PDB entry 1JX2 | X-ray diffraction, 2.30 A resolution | chain A

# Chain A
Molecule: Myosin-2 heavy chain, Dynamin-A
Source organism: Dictyostelium discoideum
Notes: fragment: catalytic domain
UniProtKB: chimeric construct of P08799, Q94464: residues 14-776 from P08799 (MYS2_DICDI) positions 3-765 (UniProt number = residue number - 11); residues 786-1100 from Q94464 positions 2-316 (UniProt number = residue number - 784)
Sequence (1100 residues; row label = number of the first residue in the row):
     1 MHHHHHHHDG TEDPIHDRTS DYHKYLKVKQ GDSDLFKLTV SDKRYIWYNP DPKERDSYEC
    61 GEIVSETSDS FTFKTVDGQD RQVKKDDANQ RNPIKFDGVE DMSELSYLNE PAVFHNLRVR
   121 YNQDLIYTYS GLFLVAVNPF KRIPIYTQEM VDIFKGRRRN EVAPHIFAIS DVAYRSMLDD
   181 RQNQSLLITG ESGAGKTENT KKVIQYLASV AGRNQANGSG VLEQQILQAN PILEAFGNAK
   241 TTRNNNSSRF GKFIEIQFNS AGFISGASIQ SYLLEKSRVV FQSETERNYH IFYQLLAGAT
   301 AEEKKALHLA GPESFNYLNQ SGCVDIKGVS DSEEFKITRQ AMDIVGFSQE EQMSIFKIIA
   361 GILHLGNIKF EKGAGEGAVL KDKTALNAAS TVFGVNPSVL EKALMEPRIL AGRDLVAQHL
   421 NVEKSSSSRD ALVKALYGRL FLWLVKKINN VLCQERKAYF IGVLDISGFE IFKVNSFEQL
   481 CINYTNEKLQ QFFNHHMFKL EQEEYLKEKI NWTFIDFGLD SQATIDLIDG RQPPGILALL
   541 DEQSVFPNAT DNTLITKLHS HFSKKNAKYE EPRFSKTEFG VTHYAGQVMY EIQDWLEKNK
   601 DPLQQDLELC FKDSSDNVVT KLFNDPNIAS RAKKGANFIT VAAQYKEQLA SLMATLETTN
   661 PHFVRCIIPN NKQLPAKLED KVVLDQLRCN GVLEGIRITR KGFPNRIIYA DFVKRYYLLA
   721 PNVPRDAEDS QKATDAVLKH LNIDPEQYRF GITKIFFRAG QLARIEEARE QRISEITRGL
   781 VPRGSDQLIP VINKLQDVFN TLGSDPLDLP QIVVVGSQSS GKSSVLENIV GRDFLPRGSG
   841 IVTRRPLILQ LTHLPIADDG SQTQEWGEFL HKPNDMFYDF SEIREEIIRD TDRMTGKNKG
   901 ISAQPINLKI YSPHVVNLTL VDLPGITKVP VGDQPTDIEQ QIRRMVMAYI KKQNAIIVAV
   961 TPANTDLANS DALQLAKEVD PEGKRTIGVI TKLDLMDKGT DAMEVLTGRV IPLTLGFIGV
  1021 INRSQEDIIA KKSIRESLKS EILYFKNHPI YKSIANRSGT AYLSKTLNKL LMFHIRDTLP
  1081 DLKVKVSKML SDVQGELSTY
Disordered / not traced: 1-12, 31-35, 213-218, 782-785, 837-844, 893-900, 927-935, 1092-1100
Construct notes: expression tag (1-13); linker (777-785)
Metal / ion sites: Mg2+: T197, S248 (together with ADP)
Ligand contacts:
  - ADP (adenosine-5'-diphosphate): I126, N138, P139, F140, K141, R142, Y146, E191, S192, G193, A194, G195, K196, T197, E198, N244, N246, S248
  - beta-D-glucopyranose (BGC): Y484, K488, I525, D529, R531, K646, A650
Curated features (UniProtKB/Swiss-Prot):
  - region: L649 to N671 (Actin-binding), R749 to A763 (Actin-binding), G816 to S823 (G1 motif), V842 to R844 (G2 motif), D922 to G925 (G3 motif), T991 to D994 (G4 motif), I1021 to S1024 (G5 motif)
  - binding site (ATP): G190 to T197
  - modified residue: K141 (N6,N6-dimethyllysine)
  - binding site (GTP): G816 to S824, T991 to D997, N1022 to Q1025
Reported in the primary citation:
  - contacts within the chain: K822-D922, K822-L923, S820-T991 (hydrogen bond)
  - conformationally variable residues: Q818

# Overview
Ligands of chain A: beta-D-glucopyranose and ADP. The Mg2+ site is built by T197 and S248. UniProt lists 8
ATP-binding residues and 20 GTP-binding residues. The paper reports conformational variability at Q818;
contacts within the chain involving K822, D922 and L923 among others.
Chain A is Myosin-2 heavy chain, Dynamin-A (Dictyostelium discoideum); the structure, Crystal structure of the
nucleotide-free dynamin A gtpase domain, was determined by X-ray diffraction (same publication as 1JWY).
